PDB entry 8WL9 | X-ray diffraction, 1.93 A resolution | chain A

Chain A:
Protein: Allose ABC transporter
Source organism: Enterobacter cloacae
UniProtKB: A0A7G3F0C7 (A0A7G3F0C7_ENTCL); numbering as in UniProt (aligned over 24-311)
Sequence (309 residues; row label = number of the first residue in the row):
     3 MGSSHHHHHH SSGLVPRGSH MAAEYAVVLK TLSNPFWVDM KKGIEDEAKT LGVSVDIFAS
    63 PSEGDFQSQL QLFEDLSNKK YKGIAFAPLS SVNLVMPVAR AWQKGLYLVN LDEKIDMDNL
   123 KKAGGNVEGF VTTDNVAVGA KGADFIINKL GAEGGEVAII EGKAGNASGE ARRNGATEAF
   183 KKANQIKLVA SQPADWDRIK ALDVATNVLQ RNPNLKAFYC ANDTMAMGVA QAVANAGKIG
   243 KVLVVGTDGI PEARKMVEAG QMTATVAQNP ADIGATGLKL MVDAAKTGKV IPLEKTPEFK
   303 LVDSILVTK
Unresolved in the structure: 3-23
Construct notes: initiating methionine (3); expression tag (4-23)
Ligand contacts: beta-D-ribopyranose (RIP): N36, F38, W39, D114, N168, S170, R174, W198, A223, N224, D250, Q270

Summary:
Chain A binds beta-D-ribopyranose.
Chain A is Allose ABC transporter (Enterobacter cloacae); the structure, X-ray structure of Enterobacter
cloacae allose-binding protein in complex with D-ribose, was determined by X-ray diffraction, deposited
together with 8WL5, 8WL7 and 8WLB.
